Entry 7UGT (X-ray diffraction, 1.21 A resolution); this record covers chain A.

== Chain A ==
Protein: FOLD6
Source organism: Aequorea victoria
Chain sequence (229 residues; each row starts with the number of its first residue; note: 2 numbers in that range are skipped by the numbering (no residue carries them; nothing is unmodelled there); numbers below 1 keep their minus sign (His-1 is residue -1)):
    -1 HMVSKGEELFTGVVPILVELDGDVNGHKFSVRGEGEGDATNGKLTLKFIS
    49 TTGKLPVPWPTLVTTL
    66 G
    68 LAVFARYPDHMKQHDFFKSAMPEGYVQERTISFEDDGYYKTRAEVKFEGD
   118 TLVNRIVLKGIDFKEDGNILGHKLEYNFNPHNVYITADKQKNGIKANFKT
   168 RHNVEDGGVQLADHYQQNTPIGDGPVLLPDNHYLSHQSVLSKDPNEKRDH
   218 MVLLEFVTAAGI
Modified residues: Gly66 ({(4Z)-2-(aminomethyl)-4-[(4-hydroxyphenyl)methylidene]-5-oxo-4,5-dihydro-1H-imidazol-1-yl}acetic acid; CR2)
Covalently attached groups: covalent link Leu64-Gly66; covalent link Gly66-Leu68

== Overview ==
Chain A is FOLD6 (Aequorea victoria); the structure, Crystal structure of hyperfolder fluorescent protein
FOLD6, was determined by X-ray diffraction together with 7UGR and 7UGS from the same study.
